2J6S - chains A and T of the 3 polymer chains in the assembly; structure by X-ray diffraction, 2.50 A resolution.

== Chain A ==
Protein: DNA polymerase IV
Source organism: Sulfolobus solfataricus
Notes: EC 2.7.7.7
Reference sequence: Q97W02 (DPO42_SULSO); residue numbers follow UniProt; this construct covers 1-352
Sequence (358 residues; row label = number of the first residue in the row; numbers below 1 keep their minus sign (His-5 is residue -5)):
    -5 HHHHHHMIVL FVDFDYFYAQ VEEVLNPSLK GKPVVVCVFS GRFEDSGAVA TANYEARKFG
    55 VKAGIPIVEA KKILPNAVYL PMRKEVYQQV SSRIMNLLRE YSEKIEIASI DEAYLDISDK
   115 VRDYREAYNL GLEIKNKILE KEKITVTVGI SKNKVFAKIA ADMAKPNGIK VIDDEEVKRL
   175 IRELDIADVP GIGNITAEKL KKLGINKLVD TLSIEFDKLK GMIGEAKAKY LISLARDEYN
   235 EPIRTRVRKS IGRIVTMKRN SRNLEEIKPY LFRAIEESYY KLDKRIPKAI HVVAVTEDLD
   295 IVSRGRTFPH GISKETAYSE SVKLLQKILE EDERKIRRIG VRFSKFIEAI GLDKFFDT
Disordered / not traced: -5 to 0, 343-352
Curated features (UniProtKB/Swiss-Prot):
  - active site: Glu106
  - binding site (Mg(2+)): Asp7, Asp105
  - site: Tyr12 (Substrate discrimination)
  - mutagenesis: Asp105 to Glu106 (Loss of function), Glu342 to Thr352 (Almost complete loss of interaction with PCNA)
Metal / ion sites: Ca2+ site 1: Asp7, Phe8, Asp105 (together with 2'-deoxyadenosine 5'-triphosphate); Ca2+ site 2: Asp7, Asp105, Glu106 (together with 2'-deoxyadenosine 5'-triphosphate); Ca2+ site 3: Ala181, Ile186
Small-molecule neighbours: 2'-deoxyadenosine 5'-triphosphate (DTP): Phe8, Asp9, Tyr10, Phe11, Tyr12, Val43, Ala44, Thr45, Tyr48, Arg51, Ala57, Gly58, Ile104, Asp105, Lys159

== Chain T ==
Molecule: 18-nt DNA strand
Sequence (18 nucleotides; row label = number of the first residue in the row):
     1 TCATXGAATC CTTCCCCC
Disordered / not traced: 1-2
Modified / non-standard residues: 6OG (6-O-methyl guanosine-5'-monophosphate) at position 5

== Chain A / chain T interface ==
Residue-residue contacts (35):
  Val32(A) with DT4(T), phosphate contact; 6OG_5(T), sugar contact
  Ser34(A) with DT4(T), sugar contact
  Gly41(A) with DA3(T), sugar contact; DT4(T), sugar contact
  Ala42(A) with DT4(T), base contact
  Gly58(A) with DA3(T), base contact; DT4(T), base contact
  Pro60(A) with DA3(T), sugar contact
  Gly218(A) with DC11(T), phosphate contact
  Glu219(A) with DC11(T), hydrogen bond to the phosphate
  Ala220(A) with DC10(T), phosphate contact; DC11(T), hydrogen bond to the phosphate
  Arg242(A) with DA7(T), salt bridge to the phosphate; DA8(T), phosphate contact
  Lys243(A) with DA7(T), phosphate contact; DA8(T), hydrogen bond to the phosphate; DT9(T), salt bridge to the phosphate
  Ser244(A) with DA7(T), sugar contact; DA8(T), hydrogen bond to the phosphate
  Ile245(A) with DA7(T), phosphate contact
  Gly246(A) with DG6(T), phosphate contact; DA7(T), hydrogen bond to the phosphate
  Arg247(A) with DG6(T), salt bridge to the phosphate; DA7(T), salt bridge to the phosphate
  Ile248(A) with 6OG_5(T), sugar contact; DG6(T), hydrogen bond to the phosphate
  Thr250(A) with 6OG_5(T), hydrogen bond to the phosphate
  Leu293(A) with DT4(T), phosphate contact
  Arg331(A) with DA3(T), phosphate contact; DT4(T), salt bridge to the phosphate
  Arg332(A) with DT4(T), salt bridge to the phosphate; 6OG_5(T), phosphate contact
  Arg336(A) with DG6(T), sugar contact; DA7(T), salt bridge to the phosphate
Other interface residues (no listed pair), chain A (26 interface residues in all): Ile59, Lys221, Arg238, Val241, Val249

== Summary ==
26 residues of chain A and 9 residues of chain T are in contact; the contacts include 7 hydrogen bonds and 7
salt bridges. Polar pairs include Glu219(A)-DC11(T), Ala220(A)-DC11(T) and Lys243(A)-DA8(T). Ligands of chain
A: 2'-deoxyadenosine 5'-triphosphate.
Here chain A is DNA polymerase IV (Sulfolobus solfataricus) and chain T is an 18-nt DNA strand. Entry 2J6S
(Ternary complex of Sulfolobus solfataricus Dpo4 DNA polymerase, O6- methylguanine modified DNA, and dATP) was
determined by X-ray diffraction together with 2J6T and 2J6U from the same study.
